PDB entry 5WZK | X-ray diffraction, 2.80 A resolution | chains A and B

# Chain A
Protein: Pumilio homolog 23
Source organism: Arabidopsis thaliana
Notes: engineered mutation(s): deletion
UniProtKB: Q9C552 (PUM23_ARATH); the construct lacks a stretch of the UniProt sequence, so the offset changes along the chain: 85-235 = UniProt 85-235; 236-621 = UniProt 270-655
Chain sequence (546 residues; row label = number of the first residue in the row):
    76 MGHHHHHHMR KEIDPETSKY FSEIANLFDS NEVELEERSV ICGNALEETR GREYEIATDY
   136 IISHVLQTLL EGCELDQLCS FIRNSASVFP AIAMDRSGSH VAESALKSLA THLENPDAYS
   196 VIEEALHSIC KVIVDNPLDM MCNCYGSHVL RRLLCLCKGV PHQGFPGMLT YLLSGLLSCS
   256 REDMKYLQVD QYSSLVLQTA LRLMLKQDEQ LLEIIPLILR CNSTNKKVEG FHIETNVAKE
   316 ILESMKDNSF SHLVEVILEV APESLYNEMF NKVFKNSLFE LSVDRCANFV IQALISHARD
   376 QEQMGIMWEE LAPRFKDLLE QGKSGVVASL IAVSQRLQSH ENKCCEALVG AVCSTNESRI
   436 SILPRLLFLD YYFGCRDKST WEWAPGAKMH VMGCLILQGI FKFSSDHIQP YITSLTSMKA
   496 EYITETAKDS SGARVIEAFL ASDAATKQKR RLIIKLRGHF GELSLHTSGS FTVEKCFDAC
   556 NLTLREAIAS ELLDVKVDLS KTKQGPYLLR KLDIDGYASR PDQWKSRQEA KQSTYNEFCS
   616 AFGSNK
Disordered / not traced: 76-87, 298-304, 608-621
Construct notes: expression tag (76-84)

# Chain B
Molecule: 11-nt RNA strand
Sequence (11 nucleotides; each row starts with the number of its first residue; numbering starts at 0):
     0 GGAAUUGACG G
Reported in the primary citation:
  - conformationally variable residues: G0

# Chain A / chain B interface
Contacting residue pairs - 60 pairs, chain A then chain B:
  Ser138(A) with G10(B), hydrogen bond to the base
  His139(A) with G10(B), hydrogen bond to the base
  Gln142(A) with G10(B), hydrogen bond to the base
  Arg171(A) with G10(B), sugar contact
  Ser172(A) with G10(B), phosphate contact
  Ser174(A) with G9(B), hydrogen bond to the base
  His175(A) with G9(B), base contact; G10(B), stacking on the base
  Glu178(A) with G9(B), hydrogen bond to the base
  Cys219(A) with C8(B), sugar contact; G9(B), hydrogen bond to the sugar
  Tyr220(A) with G9(B), sugar contact; G10(B), hydrogen bond to the phosphate
  His223(A) with C8(B), hydrogen bond to the base; G9(B), stacking on the base
  Arg226(A) with C8(B), hydrogen bond to the base
  Gln266(A) with A7(B), hydrogen bond to the sugar; C8(B), hydrogen bond to the sugar
  Tyr267(A) with C8(B), hydrogen bond to the sugar
  Leu270(A) with A7(B), base contact; C8(B), base contact
  Gln273(A) with A7(B), hydrogen bond to the base
  Asn323(A) with G6(B), hydrogen bond to the sugar; A7(B), base contact
  Ser326(A) with G6(B), hydrogen bond to the base
  His327(A) with G6(B), hydrogen bond to the base; A7(B), stacking on the base
  Glu330(A) with G6(B), hydrogen bond to the base
  Arg360(A) with U5(B), base contact; G6(B), sugar contact
  Cys361(A) with G6(B), sugar contact
  Asn363(A) with U5(B), hydrogen bond to the base
  Phe364(A) with U4(B), base contact; U5(B), sugar contact; G6(B), stacking on the base
  Gln367(A) with U4(B), hydrogen bond to the base; U5(B), hydrogen bond to the base
  Gly397(A) with U5(B), hydrogen bond to the base
  Lys398(A) with U5(B), base contact
  Ser399(A) with U5(B), hydrogen bond to the base
  Gly400(A) with U4(B), base contact; U5(B), hydrogen bond to the base
  Lys463(A) with A2(B), sugar contact
  Val466(A) with A2(B), sugar contact; A3(B), sugar contact
  Met467(A) with U4(B), sugar contact
  Leu470(A) with A2(B), base contact
  Gln473(A) with A2(B), hydrogen bond to the base
  Ser505(A) with A2(B), hydrogen bond to the sugar
  Ser506(A) with A2(B), hydrogen bond to the base
  Ala508(A) with G1(B), base contact
  Arg509(A) with G0(B), hydrogen bond to the sugar; G1(B), hydrogen bond to the sugar; A2(B), hydrogen bond to the base; A3(B), base contact
  Glu512(A) with G1(B), hydrogen bond to the base
  Ser543(A) with G1(B), hydrogen bond to the base
  Phe546(A) with G1(B), stacking on the base
  Thr547(A) with G1(B), base contact
  Lys550(A) with G1(B), hydrogen bond to the base
Interface residues without a listed pair, chain A (47 interface residues in all): Val401, His465, Cys469, Thr542

# In short
Chain A and chain B form an interface of 47 and 11 residues respectively; the contacts include 32 hydrogen
bonds and 5 aromatic stacking contacts. Among the polar pairs are Ser138(A)-G10(B), His139(A)-G10(B) and
Gln142(A)-G10(B). From the paper: conformational variability at G0(B).
Chain A is Pumilio homolog 23 (Arabidopsis thaliana) and chain B is an 11-nt RNA strand; the structure,
Structure of APUM23-deletion-of-insert-region-GGAAUUGACGG, was determined by X-ray diffraction (same
publication as 5WZG, 5WZH, 5WZI and 5WZJ).
